8GXF - chains B and A; structure by X-ray diffraction, 3.04 A resolution.

== Chain B (and A) ==
Molecule: GCN5 family acetyltransferase
Organism: Pseudomonas flexibilis
Notes: chain A of this document is another copy of the same molecule, construct and numbering; everything in this record applies to it too
Reference sequence: A0A0B3C4T8 (A0A0B3C4T8_9PSED); residue numbers follow UniProt; this construct covers 1-193
Chain sequence (193 residues; each row starts with the number of its first residue):
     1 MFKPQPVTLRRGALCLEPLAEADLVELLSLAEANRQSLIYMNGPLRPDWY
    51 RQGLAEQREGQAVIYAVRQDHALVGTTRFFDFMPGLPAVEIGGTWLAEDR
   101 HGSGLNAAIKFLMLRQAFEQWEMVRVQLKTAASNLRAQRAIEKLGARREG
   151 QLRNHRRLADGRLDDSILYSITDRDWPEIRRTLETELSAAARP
Unresolved in the structure: 1, 189-193
Small-molecule neighbours: coenzyme A (COA): Ser37, Leu38, Met41, Ile91, Gly92, Gly93, Thr94, Trp95, Leu96, Arg100, His101, Gly102, Ser103, Gly104, Asn106, Lys110, Leu128, Lys129, Thr130, Asn134, Leu135, Arg136, Ala137, Arg139, Ala140, Ile141, Lys143

== How chain B and chain A interact ==
Contacting residue pairs (45):
  Gly85(B) - Arg157(A)
  Leu86(B) - Asn154(A)
  Leu86(B) - His155(A)
  Leu86(B) - Arg157(A)  hydrogen bond (backbone-side chain)
  Val124(B) - Asn154(A)  hydrogen bond (backbone-side chain)
  Val124(B) - Leu163(A)  hydrophobic
  Arg125(B) - Leu152(A)
  Arg125(B) - Arg153(A)  hydrogen bond (side chain-backbone)
  Arg125(B) - Asn154(A)
  Arg125(B) - His155(A)
  Arg147(B) - Arg153(A)
  Glu149(B) - Glu149(A)
  Glu149(B) - Gly150(A)
  Glu149(B) - Gln151(A)
  Glu149(B) - Leu152(A)
  Glu149(B) - Arg153(A)  salt bridge
  Gly150(B) - Glu149(A)
  Gln151(B) - Glu149(A)
  Leu152(B) - Arg125(A)
  Leu152(B) - Glu149(A)
  Leu152(B) - Leu168(A)  hydrophobic
  Arg153(B) - Arg125(A)  hydrogen bond (backbone-side chain)
  Arg153(B) - Arg147(A)
  Arg153(B) - Glu149(A)  salt bridge
  Arg153(B) - Ser170(A)  hydrogen bond (side chain-backbone)
  Arg153(B) - Ile171(A)
  Arg153(B) - Thr172(A)
  Arg153(B) - Asp175(A)  salt bridge
  Asn154(B) - Leu86(A)
  Asn154(B) - Val124(A)  hydrogen bond (side chain-backbone)
  Asn154(B) - Arg125(A)
  Asn154(B) - Thr172(A)
  Asn154(B) - Asp173(A)
  His155(B) - Met83(A)
  His155(B) - Leu86(A)
  His155(B) - Arg125(A)
  Arg156(B) - Leu86(A)
  Arg157(B) - Gly85(A)  hydrogen bond (side chain-backbone)
  Arg157(B) - Leu86(A)  hydrogen bond (side chain-backbone)
  Leu163(B) - Val124(A)  hydrophobic
  Ser170(B) - Arg153(A)  hydrogen bond
  Thr172(B) - Arg153(A)
  Thr172(B) - Asn154(A)
  Asp173(B) - Asn154(A)  hydrogen bond
  Asp175(B) - Arg153(A)  salt bridge
Other interface residues (no listed pair), chain B (21 interface residues in all): Leu168, Ile171
Other interface residues (no listed pair), chain A (23 interface residues in all): Pro87, Arg156

== Overview ==
The interface between chain B and chain A involves 21 residues on one side and 23 on the other; the contacts
include 10 hydrogen bonds and 4 salt bridges. Polar pairs include Glu149(B)-Arg153(A), Arg153(B)-Asp175(A) and
Leu86(B)-Arg157(A). Chain B binds coenzyme A.
Both chains are GCN5 family acetyltransferase (Pseudomonas flexibilis). Entry 8GXF (Pseudomonas flexibilis
GCN5 family acetyltransferase) was determined by X-ray diffraction together with 8GXJ and 8GXK from the same
study.
